Entry 3FRD (X-ray diffraction, 2.10 A resolution); this record covers chain X.

[Chain X]
Molecule: Dihydrofolate reductase
Source organism: Staphylococcus aureus
Notes: EC 1.5.1.3
UniProtKB: P0A017 (DYR_STAAU); residues 1-158 here correspond to UniProt positions 2-159 (UniProt number = residue number + 1)
Sequence (158 residues; row label = number of the first residue in the row):
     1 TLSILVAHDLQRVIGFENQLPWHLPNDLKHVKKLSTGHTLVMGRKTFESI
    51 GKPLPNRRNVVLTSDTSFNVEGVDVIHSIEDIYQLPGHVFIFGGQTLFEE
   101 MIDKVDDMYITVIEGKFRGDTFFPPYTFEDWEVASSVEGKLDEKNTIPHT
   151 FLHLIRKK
Unresolved in the structure: 158
Small-molecule neighbours:
  - dihydrofolic acid (DHF): Leu5, Val6, Ala7, Leu20, Pro25, Asp27, Leu28, Lys29, Val31, Lys32, Thr46, Ile50, Leu54, Pro55, Arg57, Phe92, Thr111
  - NADPH (NDP; NADPH dihydro-nicotinamide-adenine-dinucleotide phosphate): Leu5, Val6, Ala7, Ile14, Gly15, Phe16, Asn18, Gln19, Leu20, Trp22, Gly43, Arg44, Lys45, Thr46, Ser49, Leu62, Thr63, Ser64, Asp65, His77, Ser78, Ile79, Phe92, Gly93, Gly94, Gln95, Thr96, Leu97, Phe98, Glu100, Thr121
UniProt features mapped onto this chain:
  - binding site (substrate): Leu5, Val6, Asp27, Ser49, Arg57, Phe92
  - binding site (NADP(+)): Val6, Ala7, Ile14 to Gln19, Gly43 to Thr46, Leu62 to Asp65, Phe92 to Leu97, Glu100, Thr121

[Summary]
Ligands of chain X: NADPH and dihydrofolic acid. From UniProt: 6 substrate-binding residues and 24
NADP+-binding residues.
Chain X is Dihydrofolate reductase (Staphylococcus aureus); the structure, S. aureus DHFR complexed with NADPH
and folate, was determined by X-ray diffraction, deposited together with 3FRA, 3FRB, 3FRE and 3FRF.
